Entry 9K7H (X-ray diffraction, 1.60 A resolution); this record covers chain A.

== Chain A ==
Protein: 2-nitropropane dioxygenase
From: Helicobacter pylori
UniProt: A0A0B2E3F3 (A0A0B2E3F3_HELPX); residues 1-363 here = UniProt positions 1-363
Sequence (371 residues; numbered -7 to 363; the number before each row is that of its first residue; numbers below 1 keep their minus sign (Glu-7 is residue -7)):
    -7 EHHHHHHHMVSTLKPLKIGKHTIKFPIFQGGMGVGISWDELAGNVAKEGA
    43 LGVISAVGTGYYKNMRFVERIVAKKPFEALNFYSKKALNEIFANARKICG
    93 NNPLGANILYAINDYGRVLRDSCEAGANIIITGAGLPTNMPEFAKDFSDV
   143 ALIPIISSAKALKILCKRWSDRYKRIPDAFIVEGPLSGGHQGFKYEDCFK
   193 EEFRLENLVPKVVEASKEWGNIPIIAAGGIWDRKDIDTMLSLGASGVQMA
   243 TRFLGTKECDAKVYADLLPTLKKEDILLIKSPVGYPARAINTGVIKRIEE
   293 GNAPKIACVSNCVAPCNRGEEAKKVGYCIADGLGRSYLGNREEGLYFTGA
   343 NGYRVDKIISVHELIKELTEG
Not modelled in the structure: 178-194
Construct notes: expression tag (-7 to 0)
Metal / ion sites: 4Fe-4S cluster Fe: Cys300, Cys304, Cys308, Cys320
Small-molecule neighbours:
  - A1EEQ (3-[[2-[(2,4-dichlorophenyl)amino]pyridin-3-yl]sulfonylamino]benzoic acid): Gly25, Val26, Val49, Phe74, Tyr75, Leu101, Ser273, Val275, Tyr277, Pro278, Ala279, Arg280, Cys304, Val305, Ile321, Ala322, Leu325, Phe339, Thr340, Gly341, Ala342
  - FMN (flavin mononucleotide): Gly22, Gly23, Met24, Gly25, Ile28, Ser47, Val49, Asn99, Leu101, Ile147, Glu175, Gly220, Gly221, Ile222, Gln240, Met241, Ala242, Thr243, Leu246, Tyr256, Phe339, Thr340, Gly341
  - 4Fe-4S cluster (SF4): Pro274, Cys300, Ser302, Asn303, Cys304, Val305, Cys308, Arg310, Gly311, Ala314, Cys320, Ile321, Ala322

== In short ==
Bound to chain A: flavin mononucleotide, 4Fe-4S cluster and compound A1EEQ. Cys300, Cys304, Cys308 and Cys320
form the 4Fe-4S cluster Fe site.
Chain A is 2-nitropropane dioxygenase (Helicobacter pylori); the structure, Crystal structure of
dehydrogenase/isomerase FabX from Helicobacter pylori in complex with inhibitor 1872, was determined by X-ray
diffraction together with 9JSY from the same study.
